Entry 7LSX (electron microscopy, 3.61 A resolution); this record covers chains F and G of the 13 polymer chains in the assembly.

[Chain F]
Protein: Proteasome subunit alpha type-6
Organism: Saccharomyces cerevisiae (strain ATCC 204508 / S288c)
Notes: EC 3.4.25.1
Reference sequence: P40302 (PSA6_YEAST); numbering as in UniProt (aligned over 1-234)
Sequence (234 residues; row label = number of the first residue in the row):
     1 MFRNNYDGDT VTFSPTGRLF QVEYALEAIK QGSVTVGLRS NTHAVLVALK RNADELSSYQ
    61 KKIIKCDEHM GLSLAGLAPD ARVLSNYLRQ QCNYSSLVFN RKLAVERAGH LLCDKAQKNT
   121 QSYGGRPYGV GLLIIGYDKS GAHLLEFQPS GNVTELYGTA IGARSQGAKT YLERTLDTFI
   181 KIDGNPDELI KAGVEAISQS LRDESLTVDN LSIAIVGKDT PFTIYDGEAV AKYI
UniProt features mapped onto this chain:
  - modified residue: S14 (Phosphoserine)
  - cross-link: K191 (Glycyl lysine isopeptide (Lys-Gly) (interchain with G-Cter in ubiquitin))

[Chain G]
Protein: Proteasome subunit alpha type-7
Organism: Saccharomyces cerevisiae (strain ATCC 204508 / S288c)
Notes: EC 3.4.25.1
Reference sequence: P21242 (PSA7_YEAST); residue numbers follow UniProt; this construct covers 1-288
Sequence (288 residues; each row starts with the number of its first residue):
     1 MTSIGTGYDL SNSVFSPDGR NFQVEYAVKA VENGTTSIGI KCNDGVVFAV EKLITSKLLV
    61 PQKNVKIQVV DRHIGCVYSG LIPDGRHLVN RGREEAASFK KLYKTPIPIP AFADRLGQYV
   121 QAHTLYNSVR PFGVSTIFGG VDKNGAHLYM LEPSGSYWGY KGAATGKGRQ SAKAELEKLV
   181 DHHPEGLSAR EAVKQAAKII YLAHEDNKEK DFELEISWCS LSETNGLHKF VKGDLLQEAI
   241 DFAQKEINGD DDEDEDDSDN VMSSDDENAP VATNANATTD QEGDIHLE
Unresolved in the structure: 1, 247-288
UniProt features mapped onto this chain:
  - modified residue: T2 (N-acetylthreonine)

[Interface between chain F and chain G]
Pairs across the interface (49):
  Y6(F) - D9(G)  hydrogen bond
  T10(F) - R130(G)
  V11(F) - Q23(G)
  V11(F) - S128(G)
  V11(F) - V129(G)
  V11(F) - R130(G)
  T12(F) - L10(G)
  T12(F) - Q23(G)
  F13(F) - Q23(G)  hydrogen bond (backbone-side chain)
  F13(F) - Y26(G)  hydrophobic
  F13(F) - R130(G)
  F13(F) - P131(G)
  S14(F) - Y26(G)
  P15(F) - Y26(G)
  P15(F) - K29(G)
  G17(F) - Y26(G)
  G17(F) - K29(G)
  G17(F) - A30(G)
  L19(F) - R130(G)
  E106(F) - K63(G)
  H110(F) - R86(G)
  D114(F) - H87(G)  salt bridge
  D114(F) - N90(G)
  Q117(F) - P83(G)
  Q117(F) - D84(G)  hydrogen bond
  Q117(F) - H87(G)  hydrogen bond
  T120(F) - R130(G)  hydrogen bond (backbone-side chain)
  Q121(F) - D84(G)  hydrogen bond
  Q121(F) - S128(G)
  Q121(F) - V129(G)
  Q121(F) - R130(G)  hydrogen bond
  Q121(F) - F132(G)
  S122(F) - S128(G)
  Y123(F) - S128(G)  hydrogen bond (backbone-backbone)
  S150(F) - P83(G)
  V153(F) - R86(G)  hydrogen bond (backbone-side chain)
  T154(F) - L59(G)
  E155(F) - L59(G)
  E155(F) - V60(G)  hydrogen bond (backbone-backbone)
  L156(F) - L58(G)  hydrophobic
  L156(F) - L59(G)  hydrophobic
  Y157(F) - L58(G)  hydrogen bond (backbone-backbone)
  Y157(F) - V60(G)
  Y157(F) - P61(G)
  G158(F) - L58(G)
  E173(F) - S56(G)
  E173(F) - K57(G)  hydrogen bond (backbone-side chain)
  E173(F) - L58(G)
  L176(F) - K57(G)
Interface residues without a listed pair, chain F (30 interface residues in all): R39, C113, G151, N152
Interface residues without a listed pair, chain G (31 interface residues in all): I4, S11, Q62, N64, L81, I82, N127, G133

[Summary]
30 residues of chain F and 31 residues of chain G are in contact; the contacts include 12 hydrogen bonds and 1
salt bridge. Polar contacts include D114(F)-H87(G), Y6(F)-D9(G) and F13(F)-Q23(G).
Chain F is Proteasome subunit alpha type-6 and chain G is Proteasome subunit alpha type-7, both from
Saccharomyces cerevisiae (strain ATCC 204508 / S288c); the structure, Cryo-EM structure of 13S proteasome core
particle assembly intermediate purified from Pre3-1 proteasome mutant (G34D), was determined by electron
microscopy together with 7LS5 and 7LS6 from the same study.
